7EWF - chains A and B of the 3 polymer chains in the assembly; structure by X-ray diffraction, 2.85 A resolution.

# Chain A
Protein: Protein THP3
From: Saccharomyces cerevisiae S288C
UniProtKB: Q12049 (THP3_YEAST); numbering as in UniProt (aligned over 186-470)
Chain sequence (289 residues; each row starts with the number of its first residue):
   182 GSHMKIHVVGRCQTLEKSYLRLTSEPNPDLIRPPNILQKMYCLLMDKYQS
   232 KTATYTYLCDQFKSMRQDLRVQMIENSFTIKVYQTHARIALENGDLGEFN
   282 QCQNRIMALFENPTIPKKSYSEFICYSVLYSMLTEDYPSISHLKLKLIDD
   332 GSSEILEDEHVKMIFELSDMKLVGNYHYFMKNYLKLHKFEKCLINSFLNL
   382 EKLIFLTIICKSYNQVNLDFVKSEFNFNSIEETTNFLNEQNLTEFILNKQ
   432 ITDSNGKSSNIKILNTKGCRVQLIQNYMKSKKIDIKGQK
Unresolved in the structure: 182-186, 459-470
Differences from the reference sequence: expression tag (182-185)
Modified positions: Mse185, Mse459 (selenomethionine); Mse221, Mse226, Mse246, Mse254, Mse288, Mse313, Mse344, Mse351, Mse361 (selenomethionine; parent Met)
What the authors report for this chain:
  - mutagenesis - K448E, R451E, R451E/K462E: decreased binding to nucleic acid

# Chain B
Protein: Cop9 signalosome complex subunit 12
From: Saccharomyces cerevisiae S288C
UniProtKB: P47130 (CSN12_YEAST); numbering as in UniProt (aligned over 1-423)
Chain sequence (423 residues; numbered 1 to 423; the number before each row is that of its first residue):
     1 MDVDIGCYFEEKRYDDKLLDFIRYDVKTPKKTKYILQRPTATDEESVRLQ
    51 RFYQLGVDLKLKYSKRRSLKKQGRIKNATEELLRLANEQLKLFNRIVERE
   101 TNWIIYPLWVMAKQLIRLANESSELNKDSIEECGRTIHRSFTICLNDRNP
   151 RLNENKKIGCYMFANLEFSIYHRLSNKDMIKNLVKVLESRVNARDIPPLN
   201 KSLAMEHKSQVVLYNYYLGQYYGCLENDHERGFFHLNEALLQCPMLYVES
   251 TGKFVLQGQMEKIMILLVPLALLTKRLYPHWDHPVIAGVITRSKRLSQVY
   301 PTLVRSVISGNLSLYEATAASHERFFLSQGLHVVITLLREVVFTRLVQRC
   351 WQWGNDRKSIMPLKILLATKQHDSSANEDEEEQLDALECRLASAIASGLL
   401 RAYLSHSNRCIVFSKKEPFPHSK
Unresolved in the structure: 1-5, 370-377
Modified positions: Mse1 (selenomethionine); Mse111, Mse162, Mse179, Mse205, Mse245, Mse260, Mse264, Mse361 (selenomethionine; parent Met)

# Interface between chain A and chain B
Pairs across the interface - 40 pairs, chain A then chain B:
  Asp317(A) with Lys177(B), salt bridge
  Tyr318(A) with Val333(B), hydrophobic
  Ser322(A) with Leu327(B); His332(B)
  Lys325(A) with Glu323(B), salt bridge; Leu327(B)
  Leu326(A) with Arg324(B); Ser328(B)
  Ile329(A) with Leu327(B), hydrophobic
  Asp330(A) with Arg324(B), salt bridge
  Asp350(A) with His332(B), salt bridge; Thr336(B)
  Leu353(A) with Val333(B), hydrophobic
  Val354(A) with Thr336(B); Ser393(B), hydrogen bond (backbone-side chain)
  Gly355(A) with Ser393(B)
  Asn356(A) with Cys389(B)
  Tyr357(A) with Cys389(B); Ala392(B)
  His358(A) with Glu382(B), salt bridge; Asp385(B); Ala386(B); Cys389(B), hydrogen bond (backbone-side chain)
  Tyr359(A) with Glu382(B), hydrogen bond; Ala386(B), hydrophobic
  Lys362(A) with Glu382(B), salt bridge
  Ile389(A) with Ala392(B); Ser393(B); Ala396(B), hydrophobic
  Lys392(A) with Ile395(B); Ala396(B)
  Ser393(A) with Ala392(B), hydrogen bond (side chain-backbone); Ile395(B); Ala396(B); Tyr403(B); Leu404(B), hydrogen bond (backbone-backbone)
  Tyr394(A) with Glu388(B), hydrogen bond; Leu404(B)
  Asn395(A) with Tyr403(B)
  Phe401(A) with His406(B)
Also at the interface, not in a pair above, chain A (25 interface residues in all): Pro319, His323, Glu405
Also at the interface, not in a pair above, chain B (27 interface residues in all): Ser175, Cys224, Leu225, Asn227, Leu337, Glu340, Ala402
Interface features reported in the paper:
  - residue pairs: Lys325(A)-Glu323(B) (salt bridge), Asp330(A)-Arg324(B) (salt bridge), Asp350(A)-His332(B) (hydrogen bond), His358(A)-Glu382(B) (hydrogen bond), Tyr359(A)-Glu382(B) (hydrogen bond), Lys362(A)-Glu382(B) (salt bridge), Ser393(A)-Ala392(B), Ser393(A)-Leu404(B) (backbone contact), Tyr394(A)-Glu388(B), Leu327(B)-Leu326(A) (hydrophobic contact), Leu327(B)-Ile329(A) (hydrophobic contact), Val333(B)-Tyr318(A) (hydrophobic contact), Val333(B)-Leu353(A) (hydrophobic contact), Leu337(B)-Leu353(A), Leu337(B)-Val354(A), Cys389(B)-His358(A) (hydrogen bond), Ser393(B)-Val354(A) (hydrogen bond)

# Overview
The interface between chain A and chain B involves 25 residues on one side and 27 on the other; the contacts
include 6 hydrogen bonds and 6 salt bridges. Polar pairs include Asp317(A)-Lys177(B), Lys325(A)-Glu323(B) and
Asp330(A)-Arg324(B). The authors report salt bridges between Lys325(A) and Glu323(B), Asp330(A) and Arg324(B)
and Lys362(A) and Glu382(B); hydrogen bonds between Asp350(A) and His332(B), His358(A) and Glu382(B) and
Tyr359(A) and Glu382(B) among others; contacts between Ser393(A) and Ala392(B), Tyr394(A) and Glu388(B) and
Leu337(B) and Leu353(A) among others. From the paper: K448E, R451E and R451E/K462E of chain A reduce binding
to nucleic acid.
Here chain A is Protein THP3 and chain B is Cop9 signalosome complex subunit 12, both from Saccharomyces
cerevisiae S288C. Entry 7EWF (Selenomethionine-substituted structure of S. cerevisiae Csn12 in complex with
Thp3 and Sem1) was determined by X-ray diffraction, deposited together with 7EWM.
